PDB entry 4QY2 | X-ray diffraction, 2.40 A resolution | chains A and F of the 6 polymer chains in the assembly

== Chain A ==
Protein: hemagglutinin
Source organism: Influenza A virus
Chain sequence (318 residues; row label = number of the first residue in the row):
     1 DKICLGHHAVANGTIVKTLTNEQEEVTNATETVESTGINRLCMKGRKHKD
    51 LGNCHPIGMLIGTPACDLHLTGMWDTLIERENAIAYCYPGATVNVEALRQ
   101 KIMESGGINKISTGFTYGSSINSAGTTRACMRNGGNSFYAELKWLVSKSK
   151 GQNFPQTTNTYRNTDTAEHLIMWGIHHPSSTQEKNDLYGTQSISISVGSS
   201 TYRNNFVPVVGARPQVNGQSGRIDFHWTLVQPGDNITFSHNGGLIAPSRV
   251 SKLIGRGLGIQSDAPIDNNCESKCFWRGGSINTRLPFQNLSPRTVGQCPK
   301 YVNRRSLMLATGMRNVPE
Disulfide bonds: C42-C270, C54-C66, C87-C130, C274-C298
Covalent attachments: N-acetylglucosamine (NAG) linked to N235

== Chain F ==
Protein: hemagglutinin
Source organism: Influenza A virus
Chain sequence (174 residues; row label = number of the first residue in the row):
   324 GLFGAIAGFLENGWEGMVDGWYGFRHQNAQGTGQAADYKSTQAAIDQITG
   374 KLNRLVEKTNTEFESIESEFSEIEHQIGNVINWTKDSITDIWTYQAELLV
   424 AMENQHTIDMADSEMLNLYERVRKQLRQNAEEDGKGCFEIYHACDDSCME
   474 SIRNNTYDHSQYREEALLNRLNIN
Disulfide bonds: C467-C471
Covalent attachments: N-acetylglucosamine (NAG) linked to N405

== How chain A and chain F interact ==
Contacting residue pairs (10; chain A residue first):
  E96(A) with Q399(F)
  A97(A) with E397(F); H398(F)
  Q100(A) with H398(F); Q399(F); N402(F), hydrogen bond
  K101(A) with H398(F), hydrogen bond
  E104(A) with H398(F), salt bridge; N402(F), hydrogen bond
  K300(A) with D413(F), salt bridge
Interface residues without a listed pair, chain A (7 interface residues in all): N94

== Summary ==
Chain A and chain F form an interface of 7 and 5 residues respectively, with 3 hydrogen bonds and 2 salt
bridges. Polar pairs include E104(A)-H398(F), K300(A)-D413(F) and Q100(A)-N402(F). Covalently linked
N-acetylglucosamine: at N235(A). N-acetylglucosamine is covalently linked to N405(F).
Chain A is hemagglutinin and chain F is hemagglutinin, both from Influenza A virus; the structure, Structure
of H10 from human-infecting H10N8 virus in complex with human receptor analog, was determined by X-ray
diffraction, deposited together with 4QY0 and 4QY1.
